5JW4 - chains Q and R of the 12 polymer chains in the assembly; structure by X-ray diffraction, 3.70 A resolution.

[Chain Q]
Molecule: MEDI8852 heavy chain
From: Homo sapiens
Amino-acid sequence (231 residues; numbered 1 to 231; the number before each row is that of its first residue):
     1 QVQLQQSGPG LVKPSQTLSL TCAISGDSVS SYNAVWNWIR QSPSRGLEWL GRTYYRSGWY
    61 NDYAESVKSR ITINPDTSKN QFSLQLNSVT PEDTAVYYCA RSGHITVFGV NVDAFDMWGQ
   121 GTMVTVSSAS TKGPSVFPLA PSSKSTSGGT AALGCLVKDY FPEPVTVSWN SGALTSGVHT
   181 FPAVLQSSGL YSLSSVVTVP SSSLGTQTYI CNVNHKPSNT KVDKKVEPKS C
Not modelled in the structure: 138-154, 168-179, 197-212, 223-231
Cystine bridges: Cys22-Cys99

[Chain R]
Molecule: MEDI8852 light chain
From: Homo sapiens
Amino-acid sequence (210 residues; each row starts with the number of its first residue):
     1 DIQMTQSPSS LSASVGDRVT ITCRTSQSLS SYTHWYQQKP GKAPKLLIYA ASSRGSGVPS
    61 RFSGSGSGTD FTLTISSLQP EDFATYYCQQ SRTFGQGTKV EIKRTVAAPS VFIFPPSDEQ
   121 LKSGTASVVC LLNNFYPREA KVQWKVDNAL QSGNSQESVT EQDSKDSTYS LSSTLTLSKA
   181 DYEKHKVYAC EVTHQGLSSP VTKSFNRGEC
Not modelled in the structure: 1-3, 114-129, 143-156, 173-189, 197-200, 203-210
Cystine bridges: Cys23-Cys88, Cys130-Cys190

[Chain Q / chain R interface]
Contacting residue pairs (36):
  Gln41(Q) with Gln38(R), hydrogen bond; Tyr87(R), hydrogen bond
  Leu47(Q) with Tyr87(R), hydrophobic; Phe94(R)
  Trp49(Q) with Arg92(R)
  Arg52(Q) with Arg92(R)
  Tyr98(Q) with Gln38(R), hydrogen bond; Lys42(R), hydrogen bond (side chain-backbone); Ala43(R), hydrophobic
  Ile105(Q) with Leu46(R), hydrophobic; Tyr49(R), hydrophobic
  Val107(Q) with Ser31(R)
  Val112(Q) with Ser31(R); Tyr32(R), hydrophobic; His34(R), hydrogen bond (backbone-side chain)
  Asp113(Q) with His34(R); Gln89(R), hydrogen bond (backbone-side chain); Ser91(R); Arg92(R), salt bridge
  Ala114(Q) with His34(R); Tyr36(R)
  Phe115(Q) with Tyr36(R), hydrogen bond (backbone-side chain); Leu46(R); Phe94(R), hydrophobic
  Asp116(Q) with Leu46(R)
  Trp118(Q) with Ala43(R), hydrophobic; Pro44(R)
  Gly119(Q) with Ala43(R)
  Phe181(Q) with Ser158(R); Thr160(R); Ser170(R); Leu171(R); Ser172(R)
  Pro182(Q) with Ser158(R), hydrogen bond (backbone-side chain); Val159(R)
  Val196(Q) with Leu131(R), hydrophobic
Also at the interface, not in a pair above, chain Q (24 interface residues in all): Ile39, Asp62, Val110, Asn111, Thr180, Val184, Ser194
Also at the interface, not in a pair above, chain R (24 interface residues in all): Ala50, Glu157

[In short]
Chain Q and chain R each contribute 24 residues to their interface; the contacts include 8 hydrogen bonds and
1 salt bridge. Polar pairs include Asp113(Q)-Arg92(R), Gln41(Q)-Gln38(R) and Gln41(Q)-Tyr87(R).
Here chain Q is MEDI8852 heavy chain and chain R is MEDI8852 light chain, both from Homo sapiens. Entry 5JW4
(Structure of MEDI8852 Fab Fragment in Complex with H5 HA) was determined by X-ray diffraction (same
publication as 5JW3 and 5JW5).
